Entry 6VVZ (electron microscopy, 3.72 A resolution); this record covers chains A and B of the 10 polymer chains in the assembly.

[Chain A (and B)]
Protein: DNA-directed RNA polymerase subunit alpha
Organism: Mycobacterium tuberculosis
Notes: EC 2.7.7.6; chain B of this document is another copy of the same molecule, construct and numbering; everything in this record applies to it too
UniProtKB: A5U8D3 (RPOA_MYCTA); numbering as in UniProt (aligned over 1-347)
Sequence (347 residues; row label = number of the first residue in the row):
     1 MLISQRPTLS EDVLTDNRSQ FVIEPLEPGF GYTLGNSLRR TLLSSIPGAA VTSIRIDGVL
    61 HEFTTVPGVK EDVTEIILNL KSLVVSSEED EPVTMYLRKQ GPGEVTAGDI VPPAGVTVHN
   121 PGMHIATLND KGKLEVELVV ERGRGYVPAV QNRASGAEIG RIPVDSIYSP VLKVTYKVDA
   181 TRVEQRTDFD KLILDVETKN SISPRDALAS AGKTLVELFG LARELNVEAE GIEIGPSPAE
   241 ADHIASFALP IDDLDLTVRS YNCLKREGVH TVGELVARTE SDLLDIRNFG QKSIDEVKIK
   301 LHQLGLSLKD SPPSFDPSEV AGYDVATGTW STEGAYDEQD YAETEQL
Disordered / not traced: 1, 227-347 (chain B: 238-347)

[How chain A and chain B interact]
Pairs across the interface - 83 pairs, chain A then chain B:
  Leu2(A) - Glu141(B)  hydrogen bond (backbone-side chain)
  Leu2(A) - Arg142(B)
  Leu2(A) - Gly143(B)
  Leu2(A) - Arg144(B)
  Ile3(A) - Arg144(B)  hydrogen bond (backbone-side chain)
  Ser4(A) - Arg144(B)
  Arg6(A) - Glu217(B)  salt bridge
  Pro7(A) - Leu218(B)  hydrophobic
  Pro7(A) - Leu221(B)
  Thr8(A) - Leu221(B)
  Leu9(A) - Leu221(B)
  Leu9(A) - Ala222(B)
  Leu9(A) - Leu225(B)  hydrophobic
  Glu27(A) - Ser44(B)
  Pro28(A) - Arg40(B)
  Gly29(A) - Arg40(B)  hydrogen bond (backbone-side chain)
  Phe30(A) - Thr41(B)
  Phe30(A) - Leu218(B)  hydrophobic
  Thr33(A) - Asn36(B)
  Thr33(A) - Ser37(B)
  Thr33(A) - Arg40(B)
  Leu34(A) - Leu218(B)  hydrophobic
  Leu34(A) - Phe219(B)  hydrophobic
  Ser37(A) - Ser37(B)
  Leu38(A) - Phe219(B)  hydrophobic
  Arg40(A) - Gly29(B)  hydrogen bond (side chain-backbone)
  Arg40(A) - Tyr32(B)
  Arg40(A) - Thr33(B)
  Ser45(A) - Phe30(B)
  Ser45(A) - Ile232(B)
  Pro47(A) - Met1(B)  hydrophobic
  Pro47(A) - Glu230(B)
  Arg142(A) - Glu230(B)  salt bridge
  Arg144(A) - Met1(B)
  Arg144(A) - Ile3(B)
  Arg144(A) - Glu27(B)  salt bridge
  Arg144(A) - Ile232(B)
  Glu184(A) - Gln151(B)
  Gln185(A) - Ala154(B)
  Arg186(A) - Val147(B)
  Arg186(A) - Pro148(B)  hydrogen bond (side chain-backbone)
  Arg186(A) - Ala149(B)  hydrogen bond (side chain-backbone)
  Arg186(A) - Val150(B)
  Arg186(A) - Gln151(B)
  Arg205(A) - Leu225(B)
  Ala209(A) - Ala222(B)
  Ala209(A) - Leu225(B)  hydrophobic
  Ala209(A) - Asn226(B)
  Ser210(A) - Ala229(B)
  Ser210(A) - Glu230(B)
  Ser210(A) - Gly231(B)
  Gly212(A) - Ala222(B)
  Lys213(A) - Arg223(B)
  Lys213(A) - Val227(B)
  Lys213(A) - Ala229(B)
  Lys213(A) - Gly231(B)
  Lys213(A) - Glu233(B)  salt bridge
  Thr214(A) - Gly231(B)
  Thr214(A) - Ile232(B)  hydrogen bond (side chain-backbone)
  Leu215(A) - Phe219(B)  hydrophobic
  Val216(A) - Val216(B)
  Val216(A) - Phe219(B)
  Val216(A) - Gly220(B)
  Glu217(A) - Ile232(B)
  Glu217(A) - Glu233(B)
  Glu217(A) - Ile234(B)  hydrogen bond (side chain-backbone)
  Glu217(A) - Gly235(B)  hydrogen bond (side chain-backbone)
  Leu218(A) - Phe30(B)  hydrophobic
  Phe219(A) - Leu34(B)  hydrophobic
  Phe219(A) - Ser37(B)
  Phe219(A) - Leu215(B)  hydrophobic
  Phe219(A) - Phe219(B)  hydrophobic
  Leu221(A) - Pro7(B)
  Leu221(A) - Leu9(B)
  Leu221(A) - Ile23(B)  hydrophobic
  Ala222(A) - Leu208(B)
  Arg223(A) - Ala209(B)
  Arg223(A) - Gly212(B)
  Arg223(A) - Lys213(B)
  Arg223(A) - Val216(B)
  Leu225(A) - Leu9(B)
  Leu225(A) - Arg205(B)  hydrogen bond (backbone-side chain)
  Asn226(A) - Arg205(B)  hydrogen bond
Also at the interface, not in a pair above, chain A (44 interface residues in all): Phe21, Leu26, Ser44, Asp206, Leu208
Also at the interface, not in a pair above, chain B (54 interface residues in all): Leu2, Thr8, Leu26, Leu38

[In short]
44 residues of chain A face 54 of chain B across their interface; the contacts include 11 hydrogen bonds and 4
salt bridges. Among the polar pairs are Arg6(A)-Glu217(B), Arg142(A)-Glu230(B) and Arg144(A)-Glu27(B).
Both chains are DNA-directed RNA polymerase subunit alpha (Mycobacterium tuberculosis). Entry 6VVZ
(Mycobacterium tuberculosis RNAP S456L mutant transcription initiation intermediate structure with Sorangicin)
was determined by electron microscopy, deposited together with 6VVS, 6VVT, 6VVV, 6VVX, 6VVY and 6VW0.
